Entry 3U4Q (X-ray diffraction, 2.80 A resolution); this record covers chains A and B of the 3 polymer chains in the assembly.

== Chain A ==
Name: ATP-dependent helicase/nuclease subunit A
Source organism: Bacillus subtilis
Notes: EC 3.1.-.-, 3.6.4.12
UniProt: P23478 (ADDA_BACSU); residue numbers follow UniProt; this construct covers 1-1232
Chain sequence (1232 residues; row label = number of the first residue in the row):
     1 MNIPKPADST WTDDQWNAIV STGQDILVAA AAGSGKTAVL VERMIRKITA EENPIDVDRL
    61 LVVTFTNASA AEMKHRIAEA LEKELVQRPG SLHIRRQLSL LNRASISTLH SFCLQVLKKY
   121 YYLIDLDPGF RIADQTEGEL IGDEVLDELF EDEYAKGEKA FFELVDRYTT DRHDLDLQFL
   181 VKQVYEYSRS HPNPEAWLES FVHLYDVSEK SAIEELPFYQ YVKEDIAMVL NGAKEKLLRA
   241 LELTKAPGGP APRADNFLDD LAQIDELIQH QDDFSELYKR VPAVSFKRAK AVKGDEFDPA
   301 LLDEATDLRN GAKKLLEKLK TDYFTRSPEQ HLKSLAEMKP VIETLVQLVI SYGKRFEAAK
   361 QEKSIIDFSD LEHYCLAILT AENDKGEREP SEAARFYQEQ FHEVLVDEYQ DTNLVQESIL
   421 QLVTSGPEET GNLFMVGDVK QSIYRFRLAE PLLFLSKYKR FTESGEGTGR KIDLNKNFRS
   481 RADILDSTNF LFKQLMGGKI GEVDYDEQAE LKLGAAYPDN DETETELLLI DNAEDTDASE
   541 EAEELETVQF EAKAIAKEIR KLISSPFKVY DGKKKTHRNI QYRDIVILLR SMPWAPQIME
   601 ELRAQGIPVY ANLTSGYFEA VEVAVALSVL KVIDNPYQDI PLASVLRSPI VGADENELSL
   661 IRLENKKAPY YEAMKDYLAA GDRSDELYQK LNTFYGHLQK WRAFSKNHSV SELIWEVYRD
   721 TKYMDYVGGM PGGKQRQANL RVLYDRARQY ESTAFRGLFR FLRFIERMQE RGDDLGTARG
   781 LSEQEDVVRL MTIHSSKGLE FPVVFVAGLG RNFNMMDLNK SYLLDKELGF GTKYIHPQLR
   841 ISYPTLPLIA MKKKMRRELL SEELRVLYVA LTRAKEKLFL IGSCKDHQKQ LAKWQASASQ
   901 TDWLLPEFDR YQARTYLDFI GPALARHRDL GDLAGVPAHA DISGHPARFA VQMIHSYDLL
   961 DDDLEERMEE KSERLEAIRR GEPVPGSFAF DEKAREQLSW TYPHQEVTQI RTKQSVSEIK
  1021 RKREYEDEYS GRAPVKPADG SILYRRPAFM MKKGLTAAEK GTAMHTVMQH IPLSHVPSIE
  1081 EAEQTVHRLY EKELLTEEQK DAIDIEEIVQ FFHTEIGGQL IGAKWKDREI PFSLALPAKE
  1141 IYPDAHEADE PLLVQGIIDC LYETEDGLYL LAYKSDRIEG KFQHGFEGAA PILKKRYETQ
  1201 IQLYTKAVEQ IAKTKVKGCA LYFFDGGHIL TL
Not modelled in the structure: 1-9, 245-254, 286-297, 385-387, 532-544, 571-573, 774-783, 929-938, 959-971, 985-987, 1018-1026, 1033-1043, 1181-1184
Differences from the reference sequence: conflict Gly-780 (Ala in P23478); engineered mutation Ala-1172 (Asp in P23478)
From the paper describing this entry:
  - catalytic residues: Glu-408, Glu-1129, Asp-1159, Lys-1174, Gln-1200, Tyr-1204 (proposed by the authors, not directly observed)
  - binding site for the 48-nt DNA strand: Phe-65, Tyr-444, Phe-446, Arg-447, Ser-591, Thr-792, His-794, Ser-795, Arg-811, Asn-812, Asn-814
  - binding site for the 48-nt DNA strand: Glu-408 (by similarity / conservation)

== Chain B ==
Name: ATP-dependent helicase/deoxyribonuclease subunit B
Source organism: Bacillus subtilis
Notes: EC 3.1.-.-, 3.6.4.12
UniProt: P23477 (ADDB_BACSU); residues 1-1166 here = UniProt positions 1-1166
Chain sequence (1166 residues; row label = number of the first residue in the row):
     1 MGAEFLVGRS GSGKTKLIIN SIQDELRRAP FGKPIIFLVP DQMTFLMEYE LAKTPDMGGM
    61 IRAQVFSFSR LAWRVLQHTG GMSRPFLTST GVQMLLRKLI EEHKQEFKVY QKASDKSGFT
   121 AQVERMLTEF KRYCLEPEDI RRMAESGTAS EYRGERVLSE KLHDLSILYQ QMEKSLADQY
   181 LHSEDYLTLL AEHIPLAEDI KGAHIYVDGF YQFTPQEFRV LEQLMVHAEH ITFSLTADKP
   241 SYEREPHELE LFRMTGKTYY RLHQKAKELN LDITYKELSG TERHTKTPEL AHLEAQYEAR
   301 PAIPYAEKQE ALTVMQAANR RAELEGIARE IHALVREKGY RYKDVAILAR QPEDYKDMVK
   361 EVFADYEIPY FIDGKASMLN HPLIEFIRSS LDVLKGNWRY EAVFRCVKTE LLFPLNEPKA
   421 KVREQVDQLE NYCIAYGIKG DRWTKGDRFQ YRRFVSLDDD FAQTDQEIEM ENMLNDTRDW
   481 IVPPLFQLQK RMKKAKTVQE KAEALYRYLE ETDVPLKLDQ ERQRAEDDGR IIEAQQHQQA
   541 WDAVIQLLEE FVEMMGDDEI SLDLFQQMIE AGAESLTFSL IPPALDQVFV GNMDLSRMYG
   601 TSCTFVLGAN DGVLPARPDE NGVLSDDDRE WLKTIGVELS SGGRERLLDE HFLIYMAFSS
   661 PSDRLYVSYP IADAEGKTLL PSMIVKRLEE LFPHHKERLL TNEPEQVSDE EQLMYVVNKS
   721 VAQSFTASQL RLWTREYDIS DVWWSTYNVL MSEQDRLQSK KLFSSLFFRN EVKQLERSVS
   781 RQLYGERIQG SVSRMETFNA CPFSHFASHG LHLKERQFFK LEAPDIGQLF HSSLKLISDR
   841 LRDEKLDWRD LTKEQCELFS YDAVERLAPK LQKEILLSSN RHYYVKEKLQ KIVTRVSGIL
   901 SEHAKASGFV PIGLELGFGG KGPLPPLTFQ LKNGCTMELV GRIDRVDKAE SSKGLLLRIV
   961 AYKSSDKGLD LAEVYYGLAL QMLTYLDLSI THSADWLGMR ATPAGVLYFH IHDPMIQSNL
  1021 PLGLDEIEQE IFKKFKMKGL LLGDQEVVRL MDTTLQEGRS NIINAGLKKD GSLRSDSAAV
  1081 GEKEFDLLTK HVRRTFQEAG EQITDGRVSI EPYKMKNKTP CTYCAFKSVC QFDESLEENE
  1141 YRPLKAEKDK TILEWIKKEA DGNEHS
Not modelled in the structure: 1, 446-463, 1115-1123, 1161-1166
Differences from the reference sequence: conflict Asp-843 (Glu in P23477), Glu-844 (Gln in P23477); engineered mutation Ala-961 (Asp in P23477)
UniProt features mapped onto this chain:
  - binding site (ATP): Ser-10, Gly-11, Lys-14, Thr-15, Lys-16, Thr-236, Arg-283
  - binding site ([4Fe-4S] cluster): Cys-801, Cys-1121, Cys-1124, Cys-1130
  - mutagenesis: Lys-14 (K14A: No change in AddAB ATPase activity, KM and kcat for ATP hydrolysis are unchanged, helicase rate and processivity are unchanged, enzyme-Chi-DNA complex is 3-fold less stable), Asp-41 (D41A: No longer recognizes the Chi sequence nor generates the Chi fragment), Gln-42 (Q42A: No longer recognizes the Chi sequence nor generates the Chi fragment), Thr-44 (T44A: No longer recognizes the Chi sequence nor generates the Chi fragment), Phe-68 (F68A: Reduced recognition of the Chi sequence, reduced generation of the Chi fragment), Arg-70 (R70A: No longer recognizes the Chi sequence nor generates the Chi fragment), Trp-73 (W73A: Reduced recognition of the Chi sequence, reduced generation of the Chi fragment), Phe-210 (F210A: No longer recognizes the Chi sequence nor generates the Chi fragment), Phe-213 (F213A: Wild-type Chi fragment generation), Cys-801 (C801A: Loss of iron-sulfur group binding, loss of DNA-binding), Cys-1121 (C1121A: Loss of iron-sulfur group binding, loss of DNA-binding), Cys-1124 (C1124A: Loss of iron-sulfur group binding, loss of DNA-binding), 1 further mutagenesis entry in UniProt
From the paper describing this entry:
  - binding site for sulfate ion: Lys-14, Thr-15, Arg-283 (proposed by the authors, not directly observed)
  - catalytic residues: Glu-915, Asp-944, Lys-963, Gln-981 (proposed by the authors, not directly observed)
  - catalytic residues: Tyr-985

== Chain A / chain B interface ==
Pairs across the interface (339; chain A residue first):
  Thr-66(A) / Lys-677(B)
  Asn-67(A) / Lys-677(B)
  Ala-71(A) / Asp-611(B)
  Glu-72(A) / Leu-680(B)
  Lys-74(A) / Arg-617(B)
  Lys-74(A) / Met-683(B)
  His-75(A) / Asp-611(B)  salt bridge
  His-75(A) / Pro-681(B)  hydrogen bond (side chain-backbone)
  His-75(A) / Met-683(B)
  His-75(A) / Lys-686(B)
  Leu-85(A) / Arg-300(B)
  Arg-96(A) / Leu-249(B)
  Leu-98(A) / Arg-300(B)
  Ser-99(A) / Leu-647(B)
  Ser-99(A) / Leu-648(B)
  Leu-101(A) / Arg-617(B)
  Asn-102(A) / Pro-615(B)
  Asn-102(A) / Arg-617(B)  hydrogen bond
  Asn-102(A) / Pro-618(B)
  Asn-102(A) / Leu-647(B)
  Arg-103(A) / Pro-618(B)
  Arg-103(A) / Arg-644(B)
  Arg-103(A) / Leu-647(B)
  Lys-118(A) / Glu-620(B)  hydrogen bond (side chain-backbone)
  Lys-118(A) / Asn-621(B)
  Lys-119(A) / Asp-627(B)  salt bridge
  Tyr-121(A) / Tyr-110(B)
  Tyr-121(A) / Gln-122(B)  hydrogen bond
  Tyr-122(A) / Val-109(B)  hydrophobic
  Tyr-122(A) / Tyr-110(B)  hydrophobic
  Tyr-122(A) / Lys-112(B)
  Tyr-122(A) / Ala-113(B)  hydrophobic
  Tyr-122(A) / Val-157(B)
  Leu-123(A) / Lys-112(B)  hydrogen bond (backbone-side chain)
  Ile-124(A) / Lys-112(B)
  Ile-124(A) / Lys-116(B)  hydrogen bond (backbone-side chain)
  Asp-125(A) / Lys-116(B)
  Leu-126(A) / Lys-116(B)  hydrogen bond (backbone-side chain)
  Asp-127(A) / Lys-116(B)
  Asp-127(A) / Ser-117(B)
  Asp-127(A) / Gly-118(B)  hydrogen bond (side chain-backbone)
  Asp-127(A) / Phe-119(B)
  Pro-128(A) / Lys-116(B)
  Pro-128(A) / Gly-118(B)
  Pro-128(A) / Gln-122(B)
  Phe-150(A) / Arg-881(B)
  Glu-151(A) / Ser-879(B)  hydrogen bond
  Glu-151(A) / Asn-880(B)  hydrogen bond (side chain-backbone)
  Glu-151(A) / Arg-881(B)  salt bridge
  Tyr-154(A) / Asn-880(B)
  Tyr-154(A) / Arg-881(B)
  Tyr-154(A) / Tyr-884(B)  hydrophobic
  Ala-155(A) / Asn-880(B)
  Phe-162(A) / Tyr-884(B)  hydrophobic
  Val-165(A) / Tyr-884(B)  hydrophobic
  Asp-166(A) / Tyr-884(B)  hydrogen bond
  Asp-171(A) / Tyr-884(B)
  Asp-171(A) / Lys-888(B)
  Arg-172(A) / Phe-830(B)
  Arg-172(A) / Lys-888(B)
  Arg-172(A) / Ser-964(B)
  Asp-174(A) / Arg-881(B)  salt bridge
  Thr-321(A) / Asn-1019(B)  hydrogen bond (backbone-side chain)
  Thr-325(A) / Asn-1019(B)  hydrogen bond (side chain-backbone)
  Thr-325(A) / Pro-1021(B)
  Arg-326(A) / Ser-1018(B)  hydrogen bond (side chain-backbone)
  Arg-326(A) / Asn-1019(B)  hydrogen bond (side chain-backbone)
  Arg-326(A) / Leu-1020(B)
  Arg-326(A) / Pro-1021(B)
  Gln-330(A) / Pro-1021(B)
  Glu-392(A) / Arg-153(B)  salt bridge
  Phe-396(A) / Asp-627(B)
  Val-621(A) / Gln-1131(B)
  Val-621(A) / Phe-1132(B)
  Val-621(A) / Asp-1133(B)
  Asp-634(A) / Lys-408(B)  salt bridge
  Asn-635(A) / Asp-427(B)  hydrogen bond (side chain-backbone)
  Asn-635(A) / Glu-430(B)  hydrogen bond
  Asn-635(A) / Asn-431(B)  hydrogen bond
  Asn-635(A) / Arg-816(B)
  Pro-636(A) / Asp-427(B)
  Tyr-637(A) / Glu-424(B)  hydrogen bond
  Tyr-637(A) / Asp-427(B)
  Tyr-637(A) / Gln-428(B)
  Tyr-637(A) / Asn-431(B)  hydrogen bond (backbone-side chain)
  Gln-638(A) / Arg-816(B)  hydrogen bond
  Asp-639(A) / His-812(B)
  Asp-639(A) / Leu-813(B)
  Asp-639(A) / Lys-814(B)  hydrogen bond (side chain-backbone)
  Ile-640(A) / Glu-815(B)
  Ile-640(A) / Ala-1125(B)
  Ile-640(A) / Phe-1126(B)  hydrophobic
  Ile-640(A) / Ser-1128(B)
  Ile-640(A) / Val-1129(B)
  Ala-643(A) / Val-1129(B)  hydrophobic
  Ser-644(A) / Ser-1128(B)  hydrogen bond
  Ser-644(A) / Val-1129(B)
  Ser-644(A) / Gln-1131(B)  hydrogen bond (backbone-side chain)
  Arg-647(A) / Asn-770(B)  hydrogen bond
  Arg-647(A) / Glu-771(B)
  Arg-647(A) / Val-772(B)
  Arg-647(A) / Phe-803(B)
  Arg-647(A) / Ile-1110(B)
  Arg-647(A) / Val-1129(B)
  Arg-647(A) / Cys-1130(B)
  Arg-647(A) / Gln-1131(B)
  Ser-648(A) / Gln-1131(B)
  Pro-649(A) / Lys-761(B)
  Pro-649(A) / Phe-768(B)  hydrophobic
  Asp-654(A) / Lys-773(B)
  Glu-655(A) / Glu-771(B)
  Glu-655(A) / Val-772(B)
  Glu-655(A) / Lys-773(B)  hydrogen bond (side chain-backbone)
  Glu-655(A) / Leu-775(B)
  Glu-655(A) / Phe-806(B)
  Glu-655(A) / Val-1108(B)
  Asn-656(A) / Gln-774(B)  hydrogen bond (side chain-backbone)
  Asn-656(A) / Leu-775(B)
  Asn-656(A) / Glu-776(B)  hydrogen bond (side chain-backbone)
  Asn-656(A) / Val-779(B)
  Leu-658(A) / Leu-811(B)
  Ser-659(A) / Leu-775(B)
  Ser-659(A) / Val-779(B)
  Ser-659(A) / Leu-783(B)
  Ser-659(A) / Phe-806(B)
  Ser-659(A) / Leu-811(B)
  Arg-662(A) / Leu-811(B)  hydrogen bond (side chain-backbone)
  Arg-662(A) / His-812(B)  hydrogen bond (side chain-backbone)
  Leu-663(A) / Gln-782(B)
  Lys-666(A) / Gln-782(B)  hydrogen bond (side chain-backbone)
  Lys-666(A) / Leu-783(B)
  Tyr-670(A) / Leu-811(B)
  Glu-672(A) / Gln-428(B)
  Lys-675(A) / Glu-424(B)
  Lys-700(A) / Arg-530(B)
  Arg-702(A) / Arg-423(B)
  Arg-702(A) / Asp-427(B)  salt bridge
  Lys-706(A) / Asn-380(B)
  Lys-706(A) / Pro-382(B)
  Lys-706(A) / Glu-410(B)
  Lys-706(A) / Glu-521(B)  salt bridge
  Asn-707(A) / Asn-380(B)
  Asn-707(A) / His-381(B)
  Asn-707(A) / Pro-382(B)
  Asn-707(A) / Glu-533(B)
  Asn-707(A) / Gln-536(B)  hydrogen bond
  Asn-707(A) / His-537(B)
  His-708(A) / Glu-533(B)
  Ser-709(A) / Asn-380(B)
  Glu-712(A) / Lys-360(B)  salt bridge
  Trp-715(A) / Arg-321(B)
  Trp-715(A) / Met-358(B)
  Trp-715(A) / Glu-361(B)
  Trp-715(A) / Asp-365(B)
  Arg-719(A) / Glu-361(B)  salt bridge
  Arg-719(A) / Ala-364(B)
  Arg-719(A) / Asp-365(B)  salt bridge
  Lys-722(A) / Gln-723(B)
  Asp-725(A) / Ser-724(B)  hydrogen bond
  Asp-725(A) / Leu-762(B)
  Tyr-726(A) / Lys-761(B)
  Tyr-726(A) / Leu-762(B)
  Tyr-726(A) / Ser-764(B)
  Tyr-726(A) / Ser-765(B)  hydrogen bond (backbone-side chain)
  Tyr-726(A) / Phe-768(B)
  Gly-728(A) / Ser-728(B)
  Gly-728(A) / Arg-731(B)
  Gly-729(A) / Ala-727(B)
  Gly-729(A) / Arg-731(B)  hydrogen bond (backbone-side chain)
  Gly-729(A) / Ser-765(B)
  Gly-729(A) / Leu-766(B)  hydrogen bond (backbone-backbone)
  Met-730(A) / Arg-731(B)
  Met-730(A) / Ser-765(B)
  Pro-731(A) / Arg-731(B)
  Lys-734(A) / Glu-703(B)  salt bridge
  Arg-736(A) / Asp-1133(B)  salt bridge
  Arg-736(A) / Ser-1135(B)  hydrogen bond
  Gln-737(A) / Ser-728(B)
  Asp-745(A) / Ala-674(B)
  Arg-748(A) / Asp-357(B)  salt bridge
  Arg-756(A) / Glu-385(B)  salt bridge
  Arg-756(A) / Arg-388(B)
  Arg-756(A) / Ser-389(B)  hydrogen bond
  Arg-756(A) / Asp-392(B)  salt bridge
  Arg-756(A) / Arg-405(B)
  Phe-759(A) / Glu-401(B)
  Phe-759(A) / Glu-430(B)
  Phe-759(A) / Arg-816(B)
  Arg-760(A) / Arg-399(B)
  Arg-763(A) / Tyr-400(B)  hydrogen bond
  Arg-763(A) / Glu-401(B)  salt bridge
  Lys-833(A) / Gln-1017(B)
  Leu-839(A) / Leu-1024(B)  hydrophobic
  Leu-839(A) / Ile-1027(B)
  Leu-839(A) / Ile-1031(B)
  Arg-840(A) / Asp-1013(B)  salt bridge
  Arg-840(A) / Pro-1014(B)  hydrogen bond (side chain-backbone)
  Arg-840(A) / Met-1015(B)
  Arg-840(A) / Ile-1016(B)  hydrogen bond (backbone-backbone)
  Arg-840(A) / Ile-1031(B)
  Ile-841(A) / Met-1015(B)
  Ile-841(A) / Ile-1016(B)  hydrophobic
  Ser-842(A) / Met-1015(B)
  Ser-842(A) / Ile-1016(B)  hydrogen bond (backbone-backbone)
  Ser-842(A) / Gln-1017(B)  hydrogen bond
  Ser-842(A) / Ser-1018(B)  hydrogen bond (backbone-backbone)
  Tyr-843(A) / Ser-1018(B)
  Arg-974(A) / Trp-733(B)
  Arg-974(A) / Trp-744(B)
  Leu-975(A) / Trp-733(B)  hydrophobic
  Ile-978(A) / Trp-733(B)  hydrophobic
  Ile-978(A) / Tyr-747(B)  hydrogen bond (backbone-side chain)
  Ile-978(A) / Leu-766(B)  hydrophobic
  Arg-979(A) / Lys-760(B)
  Arg-979(A) / Phe-767(B)
  Arg-980(A) / Met-751(B)
  Arg-980(A) / Arg-756(B)  hydrogen bond (backbone-side chain)
  Arg-980(A) / Lys-760(B)
  Gly-981(A) / Tyr-747(B)  hydrogen bond (backbone-side chain)
  Gly-981(A) / Met-751(B)
  Glu-982(A) / Tyr-747(B)
  Glu-982(A) / Asn-748(B)
  Glu-982(A) / Met-751(B)
  Pro-983(A) / Tyr-747(B)
  Pro-983(A) / Asn-748(B)
  Phe-988(A) / Asp-741(B)
  Phe-988(A) / Trp-744(B)  hydrophobic
  Phe-988(A) / Ser-745(B)
  Phe-988(A) / Asn-748(B)
  Phe-990(A) / Asp-709(B)
  Phe-990(A) / Val-742(B)
  Phe-990(A) / Ser-745(B)
  Asp-991(A) / Ser-745(B)  hydrogen bond (backbone-side chain)
  Lys-993(A) / Leu-713(B)
  Arg-995(A) / Val-749(B)
  Arg-995(A) / Ser-752(B)
  Gln-997(A) / Leu-713(B)  hydrogen bond (side chain-backbone)
  Gln-997(A) / Val-716(B)
  Gln-997(A) / Val-717(B)
  Leu-998(A) / Val-716(B)
  Leu-998(A) / Asn-718(B)
  Leu-998(A) / Lys-719(B)
  Leu-998(A) / Val-749(B)  hydrophobic
  Trp-1000(A) / Arg-336(B)
  Tyr-1002(A) / Arg-341(B)
  Tyr-1002(A) / Tyr-342(B)  hydrogen bond (side chain-backbone)
  Tyr-1002(A) / Asp-586(B)  hydrogen bond
  His-1004(A) / Arg-341(B)
  His-1004(A) / Asp-586(B)
  Val-1007(A) / Leu-585(B)  hydrophobic
  Val-1007(A) / Asp-586(B)
  Thr-1008(A) / Ala-584(B)
  Thr-1008(A) / Asp-586(B)
  Ile-1010(A) / Ala-584(B)
  Ile-1010(A) / Leu-585(B)  hydrogen bond (backbone-backbone)
  Arg-1011(A) / Ile-532(B)
  Arg-1011(A) / Ile-581(B)
  Arg-1011(A) / Pro-582(B)  hydrogen bond (side chain-backbone)
  Arg-1011(A) / Pro-583(B)
  Thr-1012(A) / Tyr-49(B)
  Thr-1012(A) / Pro-583(B)  hydrogen bond (backbone-backbone)
  Thr-1012(A) / Ala-584(B)  hydrogen bond (side chain-backbone)
  Thr-1012(A) / Leu-585(B)  hydrogen bond (side chain-backbone)
  Lys-1013(A) / Phe-45(B)
  Lys-1013(A) / Glu-48(B)  salt bridge
  Asp-1027(A) / Arg-70(B)  salt bridge
  Glu-1028(A) / Lys-375(B)  salt bridge
  Glu-1028(A) / Leu-580(B)  hydrogen bond (side chain-backbone)
  Tyr-1029(A) / Asp-41(B)
  Tyr-1029(A) / Gln-42(B)
  Tyr-1029(A) / Thr-44(B)
  Tyr-1029(A) / Phe-45(B)  hydrophobic
  Tyr-1029(A) / Phe-371(B)  hydrophobic
  Tyr-1029(A) / Pro-582(B)
  Tyr-1029(A) / Pro-583(B)
  Ser-1030(A) / Pro-582(B)
  Tyr-1044(A) / Glu-510(B)  hydrogen bond
  Tyr-1044(A) / Pro-515(B)  hydrophobic
  Tyr-1044(A) / Gln-538(B)
  Tyr-1044(A) / Trp-541(B)
  Arg-1045(A) / Trp-541(B)  hydrogen bond (backbone-side chain)
  Arg-1045(A) / Asp-542(B)  hydrogen bond (side chain-backbone)
  Arg-1045(A) / Ile-545(B)
  Arg-1045(A) / Gln-546(B)
  Arg-1046(A) / Tyr-506(B)
  Arg-1046(A) / Glu-510(B)  salt bridge
  Arg-1046(A) / Glu-549(B)
  Pro-1047(A) / Tyr-506(B)
  Pro-1047(A) / Ile-545(B)  hydrophobic
  Pro-1047(A) / Glu-549(B)
  Ala-1048(A) / Glu-549(B)  hydrogen bond (backbone-side chain)
  Phe-1049(A) / Gln-499(B)
  Phe-1049(A) / Glu-503(B)
  Phe-1049(A) / Val-552(B)  hydrophobic
  Met-1050(A) / Glu-503(B)
  Met-1050(A) / Tyr-506(B)  hydrophobic
  Met-1050(A) / Arg-507(B)
  His-1070(A) / Gln-77(B)  hydrogen bond (side chain-backbone)
  His-1070(A) / His-78(B)
  Lys-1092(A) / Thr-79(B)
  Lys-1092(A) / Gly-80(B)
  Lys-1092(A) / Gly-81(B)  hydrogen bond (backbone-backbone)
  Glu-1093(A) / Gly-81(B)  hydrogen bond (backbone-backbone)
  Glu-1093(A) / Met-82(B)  hydrogen bond (backbone-backbone)
  Glu-1093(A) / Ser-83(B)  hydrogen bond (backbone-backbone)
  Glu-1093(A) / Arg-84(B)  salt bridge
  Leu-1094(A) / Leu-76(B)
  Leu-1094(A) / Gln-77(B)
  Leu-1094(A) / His-78(B)
  Leu-1094(A) / Gly-80(B)
  Leu-1094(A) / Ser-83(B)  hydrogen bond (backbone-side chain)
  Leu-1095(A) / Ser-83(B)  hydrogen bond (backbone-side chain)
  Thr-1096(A) / Ser-83(B)
  Gln-1099(A) / Ser-83(B)
  Glu-1129(A) / Arg-74(B)
  Ile-1130(A) / Ile-61(B)  hydrophobic
  Pro-1131(A) / Ile-61(B)
  Pro-1131(A) / Gln-64(B)
  Pro-1131(A) / Arg-74(B)
  Phe-1132(A) / Met-60(B)
  Phe-1132(A) / Ile-61(B)  hydrophobic
  Ser-1133(A) / Gly-59(B)
  Ser-1133(A) / Met-60(B)  hydrogen bond (backbone-backbone)
  Leu-1134(A) / Gly-58(B)
  Ala-1135(A) / Gly-58(B)  hydrogen bond (backbone-backbone)
  Glu-1150(A) / Arg-341(B)  salt bridge
  Pro-1151(A) / Tyr-49(B)
  Pro-1151(A) / Leu-585(B)
  Leu-1153(A) / Glu-48(B)
  Gln-1155(A) / Glu-48(B)  hydrogen bond
  Gln-1210(A) / Met-57(B)
  Ile-1211(A) / Met-57(B)
  Ile-1211(A) / Gly-59(B)
  Ile-1211(A) / Met-60(B)
  Ile-1211(A) / Ile-61(B)  hydrophobic
  Ala-1212(A) / Pro-30(B)
  Ala-1212(A) / Phe-31(B)  hydrophobic
  Lys-1213(A) / Pro-30(B)
  Lys-1213(A) / Asp-56(B)
Also at the interface, not in a pair above, chain A (186 interface residues in all): Ala-68, Ala-78, Leu-92, Arg-95, Gln-115, Glu-144, Asp-147, Thr-169, Gln-178, Asp-322, Glu-619, Val-625, Ser-628, Leu-660, Pro-669, Tyr-671, Met-724, Tyr-744, Glu-751, Gln-784, Ile-835, His-836, Pro-844, Ala-977, Ala-994, Gln-1009, Trp-1125, Ala-1138, Leu-1152, Ile-1157, Leu-1161, Leu-1168, Ala-1207, Val-1208, Thr-1214
Also at the interface, not in a pair above, chain B (224 interface residues in all): Arg-27, Ala-52, Lys-161, His-247, Pro-301, His-332, Val-335, Pro-369, Ile-434, Ala-502, Leu-548, Glu-570, Ser-579, Gln-587, Asp-619, Ser-625, Thr-678, Ser-682, Gln-706, Ser-720, Ala-722, Leu-730, Ser-740, Thr-746, Leu-750, Gly-810, Ile-826, Lys-891, Ile-892, Arg-895, Ile-1011, Leu-1022, Lys-1127

== Overview ==
The interface between chain A and chain B involves 186 residues on one side and 224 on the other; the contacts
include 71 hydrogen bonds and 24 salt bridges. Among the polar pairs are His-75(A)/Asp-611(B),
Lys-119(A)/Asp-627(B) and Glu-151(A)/Arg-881(B). The paper reports catalytic residues Glu-408(A), Glu-1129(A)
and Glu-915(B) among others; a binding site for the 48-nt DNA strand at Phe-65(A), Tyr-444(A) and Phe-446(A)
among others.
Chain A is ATP-dependent helicase/nuclease subunit A and chain B is ATP-dependent helicase/deoxyribonuclease
subunit B, both from Bacillus subtilis; the structure, Structure of AddAB-DNA complex at 2.8 angstroms, was
determined by X-ray diffraction (same publication as 3U44).
